PDB entry 3VH5 | X-ray diffraction, 2.40 A resolution | chains A and T of the 4 polymer chains in the assembly

# Chain A
Name: Cenp-S
Source organism: Gallus gallus
Notes: engineered mutation(s): C26A, C28A, C55A
Chain sequence (140 residues; numbered 0 to 139; the number before each row is that of its first residue; numbering starts at 0):
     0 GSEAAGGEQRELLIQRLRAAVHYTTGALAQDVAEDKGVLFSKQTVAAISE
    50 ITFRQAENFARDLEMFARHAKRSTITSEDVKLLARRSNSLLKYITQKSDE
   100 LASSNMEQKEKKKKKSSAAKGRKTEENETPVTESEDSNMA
Not modelled in the structure: 0-3, 104-139
From the paper describing this entry:
  - higher-order assembly contacts with a neighbouring Cenp-T: F65, H68, L81, R84
  - mutagenesis - F65E/H68E/L81R/R84E: abolished binding to Cenp-T (chain T)

# Chain T
Name: Cenp-T
Source organism: Gallus gallus
Notes: fragment: C-terminal histone fold
Reference sequence: F1NPG5 (F1NPG5_CHICK); residues 531-639 here correspond to UniProt positions 54-162 (UniProt number = residue number - 477)
Chain sequence (111 residues; each row starts with the number of its first residue):
   529 GSTREPEIASSLIKQIFSHYVKTPVTRDAYKIVEKASERYFKQISSDLEA
   579 YSQHAGRKTVEMADVELLMRRQGLVTDKMPLHVLVERHLPLEYRKLLIPI
   629 AVSGNKVIPAK
Not modelled in the structure: 529-532, 627-639
Differences from the reference sequence: expression tag (529-530); engineered mutation A564 (Cys87 in F1NPG5), A638 (Cys161 in F1NPG5)
From the paper describing this entry:
  - mutagenesis - Q543A/R555A/K586A: decreased binding to DNA
  - higher-order assembly contacts with a neighbouring Cenp-S: Y579, H582, L595, R598
  - mutagenesis - Y579A/H582E/L595R/R598E: abolished binding to Cenp-S (chain A)
  - mutagenesis - Y579A/H582E/L595R/R598E: decreased localization
  - mutagenesis - Y579A/H582E/L595R/R598E: decreased growth

# How chain A and chain T interact
Contacting residue pairs (22; chain A residue first):
  D61(A) with R599(T), salt bridge
  M64(A) with R598(T)
  F65(A) with Y579(T), hydrophobic; H582(T), hydrogen bond (backbone-side chain); R599(T)
  H68(A) with Y579(T), hydrogen bond (side chain-backbone); A583(T); R585(T); A591(T); D592(T), salt bridge; L595(T)
  R71(A) with H582(T)
  E77(A) with H582(T)
  D78(A) with H582(T), salt bridge
  L81(A) with H582(T); R599(T)
  L82(A) with R599(T), hydrogen bond (backbone-side chain)
  R84(A) with Q571(T); S574(T), hydrogen bond; D575(T), salt bridge; A578(T)
  R85(A) with R599(T), hydrogen bond (side chain-backbone)
Also at the interface, not in a pair above, chain A (13 interface residues in all): R60, A69
Also at the interface, not in a pair above, chain T (14 interface residues in all): D605

# Summary
13 residues of chain A face 14 of chain T across their interface, with 5 hydrogen bonds and 4 salt bridges.
Among the polar pairs are D61(A)-R599(T), H68(A)-D592(T) and D78(A)-H582(T). From the paper:
F65E/H68E/L81R/R84E of chain A abolish binding to Cenp-T (chain T); higher-order assembly contacts with a
neighbouring Cenp-T through F65(A), H68(A) and L81(A) among others; 3 substitutions were tested in all.
Chain A is Cenp-S and chain T is Cenp-T, both from Gallus gallus; the structure, Crystal structure of the
chicken CENP-T histone fold/CENP-W/CENP-S/CENP-X heterotetrameric complex, crystal form I, was determined by
X-ray diffraction together with 3B0B, 3B0C, 3B0D and 3VH6 from the same study.
